Entry 4QZ7 (X-ray diffraction, 2.80 A resolution); this record covers chains N and a of the 28 polymer chains in the assembly.

# Chain N
Name: Proteasome subunit beta type-1
From: Saccharomyces cerevisiae
Notes: EC 3.4.25.1
UniProt: P38624 (PSB1_YEAST); residues 1-196 here correspond to UniProt positions 20-215 (UniProt number = residue number + 19)
Sequence (196 residues; numbered 1 to 196; the number before each row is that of its first residue):
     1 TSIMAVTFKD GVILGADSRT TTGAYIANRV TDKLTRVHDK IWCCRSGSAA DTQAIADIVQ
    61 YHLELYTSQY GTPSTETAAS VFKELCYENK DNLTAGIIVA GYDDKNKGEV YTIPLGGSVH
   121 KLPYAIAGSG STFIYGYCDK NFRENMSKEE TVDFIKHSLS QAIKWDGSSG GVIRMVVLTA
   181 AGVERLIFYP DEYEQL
Swiss-Prot annotation at these positions:
  - active site: Thr1 (Nucleophile)
Covalent attachments: compound 04C linked to Thr1
Metal / ion sites: Mg2+: Ile163, Ser169
Ligand contacts: 04C (1,2,4-trideoxy-4-methyl-2-{[N-(morpholin-4-ylacetyl)-L-alanyl-O-methyl-L-tyrosyl]amino}-1-phenyl-D-xylitol): Arg19, Thr20, Thr21, Thr22, Thr31, Lys33, Arg45, Ser46, Gly47, Ser48, Ala49, Thr52, Thr94, Gly128, Ser129, Ser168

# Chain a
Name: Proteasome subunit beta type-7
From: Saccharomyces cerevisiae
Notes: EC 3.4.25.1
UniProt: P30657 (PSB7_YEAST); residues -12 to 233 here correspond to UniProt positions 21-266 (UniProt number = residue number + 33)
Sequence (246 residues; row label = number of the first residue in the row; numbers below 1 keep their minus sign (Thr-12 is residue -12)):
   -12 TQIANAGASP MVNTQQPIVT GTSVISMKYD NGVIIAADNL GSYGSLLRFN GVERLIPVGD
    48 NTVVGISGDI SDMQHIERLL KDLVTENAYD NPLADAEEAL EPSYIFEYLA TVMYQRRSKM
   108 NPLWNAIIVA GVQSNGDQFL RYVNLLGVTY SSPTLATGFG AHMANPLLRK VVDRESDIPK
   168 TTVQVAEEAI VNAMRVLYYR DARSSRNFSL AIIDKNTGLT FKKNLQVENM KWDFAKDIKG
   228 YGTQKI
Unresolved in the structure: -12 to 0

# Chain N / chain a interface
Contacting residue pairs (61):
  Arg19(N) with Ala189(a)
  Ala24(N) with Phe146(a); Arg187(a); Asp188(a); Ala189(a), hydrogen bond (backbone-backbone); Arg190(a)
  Tyr25(N) with Phe146(a); Arg187(a)
  Ile26(N) with Tyr186(a); Arg187(a), hydrogen bond (backbone-backbone); Asp188(a); Ala189(a)
  Ala27(N) with Arg187(a), hydrogen bond (backbone-side chain)
  Asn28(N) with Arg187(a)
  Arg29(N) with Tyr186(a); Arg187(a); Lys218(a), hydrogen bond (side chain-backbone); Trp219(a); Phe221(a)
  Val30(N) with Phe221(a), hydrophobic; Ala222(a), hydrophobic; Ile225(a)
  Asp32(N) with Lys226(a); Gly227(a), hydrogen bond (side chain-backbone); Gln231(a)
  Leu34(N) with Gln231(a)
  Thr35(N) with Tyr228(a); Gln231(a)
  Arg36(N) with Gln231(a), hydrogen bond (backbone-side chain); Ile233(a)
  Trp42(N) with Ile233(a), hydrophobic
  Arg45(N) with Tyr228(a)
  Gln53(N) with Tyr228(a)
  Ala56(N) with Tyr228(a)
  Asp57(N) with Tyr228(a), hydrogen bond
  Phe133(N) with Leu33(a), hydrophobic
  Lys164(N) with Leu34(a)
  Trp165(N) with Ser32(a); Leu33(a); Leu34(a), hydrogen bond (backbone-backbone); Arg35(a)
  Asp166(N) with Ser32(a)
  Gly167(N) with Ser32(a), hydrogen bond (backbone-backbone); Leu34(a); Ala189(a)
  Ser168(N) with Ser32(a)
  Gly171(N) with Trp219(a)
  Val172(N) with Trp219(a), hydrophobic
  Arg174(N) with Ala222(a), hydrogen bond (side chain-backbone); Ile225(a)
  Arg185(N) with Gln231(a); Ile233(a), hydrogen bond (side chain-backbone)
  Ile187(N) with Ala222(a), hydrophobic; Lys223(a)
  Tyr189(N) with Trp219(a); Asp220(a); Lys223(a)
  Pro190(N) with Trp219(a)
  Asp191(N) with Arg193(a), salt bridge
  Glu194(N) with Tyr185(a), hydrogen bond; Arg193(a), salt bridge
Interface residues without a listed pair, chain N (35 interface residues in all): Thr21, Ile163, Val183
Interface residues without a listed pair, chain a (26 interface residues in all): Met150, Met217

# Overview
The interface between chain N and chain a involves 35 residues on one side and 26 on the other, with 12
hydrogen bonds and 2 salt bridges. Among the polar pairs are Asp191(N)-Arg193(a), Glu194(N)-Arg193(a) and
Ala27(N)-Arg187(a). Covalently linked compound 04C: at Thr1(N).
Chain N is Proteasome subunit beta type-1 and chain a is Proteasome subunit beta type-7, both from
Saccharomyces cerevisiae; the structure, yCP beta5-A50V mutant in complex with the epoxyketone inhibitor ONX
0914, was determined by X-ray diffraction (same publication as 4QUX, 4QUY, 4QV0, 4QV1, 4QV3, 4QV4 and 42
further entries).
